Entry 5AXW (X-ray diffraction, 2.70 A resolution); this record covers chains A and C of the 4 polymer chains in the assembly.

# Chain A
Molecule: CRISPR-associated endonuclease Cas9
Organism: Staphylococcus aureus subsp. aureus
Notes: EC 3.1.-.-
UniProt: J7RUA5 (J7RUA5_STAAU); residues 1-1053 here = UniProt positions 1-1053
Sequence (1056 residues; each row starts with the number of its first residue; numbers below 1 keep their minus sign (Gly-2 is residue -2)):
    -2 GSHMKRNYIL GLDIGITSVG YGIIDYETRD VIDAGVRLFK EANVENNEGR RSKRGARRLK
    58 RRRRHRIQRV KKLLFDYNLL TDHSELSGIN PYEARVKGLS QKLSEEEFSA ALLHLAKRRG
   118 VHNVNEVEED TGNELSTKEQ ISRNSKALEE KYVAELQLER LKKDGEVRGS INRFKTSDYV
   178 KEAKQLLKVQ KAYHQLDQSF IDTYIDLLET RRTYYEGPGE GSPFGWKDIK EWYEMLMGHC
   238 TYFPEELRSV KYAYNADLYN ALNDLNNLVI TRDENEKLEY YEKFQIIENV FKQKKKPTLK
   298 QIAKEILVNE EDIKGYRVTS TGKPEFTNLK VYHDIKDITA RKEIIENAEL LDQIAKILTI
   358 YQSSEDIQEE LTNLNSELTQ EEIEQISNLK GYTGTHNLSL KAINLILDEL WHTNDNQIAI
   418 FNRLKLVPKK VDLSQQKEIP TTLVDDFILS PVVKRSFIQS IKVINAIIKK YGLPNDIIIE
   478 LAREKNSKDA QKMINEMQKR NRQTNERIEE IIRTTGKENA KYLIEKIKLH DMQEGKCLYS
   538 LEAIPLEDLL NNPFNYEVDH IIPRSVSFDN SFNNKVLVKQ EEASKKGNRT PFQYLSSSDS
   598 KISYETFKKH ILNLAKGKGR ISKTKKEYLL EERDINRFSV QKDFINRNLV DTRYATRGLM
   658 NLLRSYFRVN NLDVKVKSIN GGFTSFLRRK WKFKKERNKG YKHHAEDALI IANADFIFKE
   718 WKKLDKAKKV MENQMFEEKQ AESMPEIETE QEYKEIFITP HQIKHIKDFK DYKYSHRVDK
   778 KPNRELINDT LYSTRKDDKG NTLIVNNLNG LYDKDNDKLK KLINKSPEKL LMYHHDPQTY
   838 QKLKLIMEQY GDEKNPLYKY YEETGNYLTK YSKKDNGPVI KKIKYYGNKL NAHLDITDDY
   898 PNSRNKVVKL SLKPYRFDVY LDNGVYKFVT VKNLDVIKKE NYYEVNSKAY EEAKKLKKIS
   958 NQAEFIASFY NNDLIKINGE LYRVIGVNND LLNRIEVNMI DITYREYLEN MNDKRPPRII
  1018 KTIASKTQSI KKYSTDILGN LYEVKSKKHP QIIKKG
Disordered / not traced: -2 to 2, 734-740, 1053
Differences from the reference sequence: expression tag (-2 to 0); engineered mutation Ala580 (Asn in J7RUA5), Ala946 (Cys in J7RUA5)
Metal / ion sites: Na+ site 1: Glu231, Met232, Met234; Na+ site 2: Tyr389, Thr390; Na+ site 3: Leu592, Ser594, Ile599
What the authors report for this chain:
  - binding site for the 8-nt DNA strand: Asn985, Asn986, Arg991, Arg1015
  - contacts within the chain: Glu993-Arg1015 (salt bridge)
  - mutagenesis - T787A, N985A, N986A, R991A, E993A, R1015A: decreased catalytic activity
  - mutagenesis - D10A, E477A, H557A, N580A, H701A, D704A: abolished catalytic activity
  - mutagenesis - C946A: unchanged catalytic activity

# Chain C
Molecule: 28-nt DNA strand
Sequence (28 nucleotides; row label = number of the first residue in the row):
     1 CTACCCAAGC CAAGCGCACC TAATTTCC

# Chain A / chain C interface
Pairs across the interface (56; chain A residue first):
  Asn120(A) with DA13(C), sugar contact; DG14(C), sugar contact
  Ser133(A) with DA13(C), hydrogen bond to the phosphate
  Thr134(A) with DA13(C), hydrogen bond to the phosphate
  Lys135(A) with DA13(C), phosphate contact
  Tyr211(A) with DG14(C), base contact; DC15(C), sugar contact; DG16(C), sugar contact
  Trp229(A) with DG16(C), sugar contact
  Tyr230(A) with DG16(C), phosphate contact; DC17(C), hydrogen bond to the phosphate
  Leu233(A) with DG16(C), base contact; DC17(C), sugar contact; DA18(C), sugar contact
  Met234(A) with DC17(C), phosphate contact; DA18(C), phosphate contact
  Gly235(A) with DC17(C), phosphate contact; DA18(C), hydrogen bond to the phosphate
  Arg245(A) with DA18(C), salt bridge to the phosphate; DC19(C), salt bridge to the phosphate
  Asn264(A) with DT26(C), sugar contact
  Gly312(A) with DT25(C), phosphate contact; DT26(C), phosphate contact
  Tyr313(A) with DT25(C), sugar contact
  Arg314(A) with DT25(C), base contact
  Val315(A) with DT24(C), sugar contact
  Gln359(A) with DG16(C), sugar contact
  Thr390(A) with DG16(C), phosphate contact; DC17(C), phosphate contact
  Gly391(A) with DC17(C), hydrogen bond to the phosphate
  Thr392(A) with DA18(C), hydrogen bond to the phosphate
  Asn413(A) with DT26(C), sugar contact; DC27(C), hydrogen bond to the sugar
  Ile415(A) with DC27(C), base contact
  Ala416(A) with DC27(C), phosphate contact; DC28(C), phosphate contact
  Asn419(A) with DC28(C), hydrogen bond to the phosphate
  Leu446(A) with DC19(C), base contact; DC20(C), sugar contact
  Tyr651(A) with DC20(C), sugar contact
  Arg654(A) with DT21(C), salt bridge to the phosphate
  Asn785(A) with DA8(C), sugar contact; DG9(C), phosphate contact
  Asp786(A) with DG9(C), hydrogen bond to the phosphate
  Thr787(A) with DA8(C), sugar contact; DG9(C), hydrogen bond to the phosphate
  Tyr789(A) with DA7(C), phosphate contact; DA8(C), hydrogen bond to the phosphate
  Lys815(A) with DA7(C), salt bridge to the phosphate
  Tyr882(A) with DA7(C), hydrogen bond to the phosphate
  Arg991(A) with DT2(C), hydrogen bond to the base; DA3(C), base contact
  Arg1012(A) with DA3(C), salt bridge to the phosphate
  Pro1013(A) with DA3(C), sugar contact; DC4(C), phosphate contact
  Thr1019(A) with DC1(C), sugar contact
Also at the interface, not in a pair above, chain A (46 interface residues in all): Lys50, Val121, Arg170, Thr356, Glu782, Asn803, Lys1011, Arg1015, Ile1017
Also at the interface, not in a pair above, chain C (24 interface residues in all): DC5, DC6, DA12

# Summary
46 residues of chain A face 24 of chain C across their interface; the contacts include 13 hydrogen bonds and 5
salt bridges. Polar contacts include Arg991(A)-DT2(C), Asn413(A)-DC27(C) and Ser133(A)-DA13(C). The paper
reports a binding site for the 8-nt DNA strand at Asn985(A), Asn986(A) and Arg991(A) among others; T787A,
N985A and N986A of chain A, among others, reduce catalytic activity; 13 substitutions were tested in all.
Here chain A is CRISPR-associated endonuclease Cas9 (Staphylococcus aureus subsp. aureus) and chain C is a
28-nt DNA strand. Entry 5AXW (Crystal structure of Staphylococcus aureus Cas9 in complex with sgRNA and target
DNA (TTGGGT PAM)) was determined by X-ray diffraction (same publication as 5CZZ).
